Entry 8QZ6 (electron microscopy, 3.20 A resolution); this record covers chains A and C of the 4 polymer chains in the assembly.

== Chain A (and C) ==
Name: Isoform 2 of Ceramide synthase 6
Organism: Homo sapiens
Notes: EC 2.3.1.291; chain C of this document is another copy of the same molecule, construct and numbering; everything in this record applies to it too
UniProt: Q6ZMG9 (CERS6_HUMAN), isoform Q6ZMG9-2; numbering as in UniProt (aligned over 1-350)
Chain sequence (357 residues; each row starts with the number of its first residue):
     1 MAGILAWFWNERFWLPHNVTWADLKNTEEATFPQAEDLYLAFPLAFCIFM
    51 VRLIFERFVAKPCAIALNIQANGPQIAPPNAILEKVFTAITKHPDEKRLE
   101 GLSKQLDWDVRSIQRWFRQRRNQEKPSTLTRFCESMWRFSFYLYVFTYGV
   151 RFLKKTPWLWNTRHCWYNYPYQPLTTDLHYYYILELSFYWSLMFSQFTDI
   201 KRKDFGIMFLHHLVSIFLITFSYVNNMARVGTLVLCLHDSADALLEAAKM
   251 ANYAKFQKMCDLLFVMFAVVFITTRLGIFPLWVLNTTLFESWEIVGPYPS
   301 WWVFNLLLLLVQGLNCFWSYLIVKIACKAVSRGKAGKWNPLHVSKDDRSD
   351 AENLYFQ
Unresolved in the structure: 1, 331-357
Differences from the reference sequence: expression tag (351-357)
Covalently attached groups: N-acetylglucosamine (NAG) linked to N18; palmitic acid (PLM) linked to H211
Small-molecule neighbours: 1,2-diacyl-sn-glycero-3-phosphocholine (PC1): L5, F8, W9, W21, Q34, A35, L38, Y39, W190, V214, I216, F217, T220, F221, L307
What the authors report for this chain:
  - binding site for palmitic acid: H211, H238, N315
  - catalytic residues: H211
  - catalytic residues: H212 (proposed by the authors, not directly observed)
  - contacts within the chain: H211-H212, D242-R275 (hydrogen bond)
  - mutagenesis - H212A: abolished catalytic activity
  - mutagenesis - N315A, N315D, N315H, W318F: unchanged catalytic activity
  - mutagenesis - H238A, R275K: decreased catalytic activity
  - post-translational modification sites: N18
  - binding site for N-acetylglucosamine: N18
  - binding site for palmitic acid: Y189 (proposed by the authors, not directly observed)

== Interface between chain A and chain C ==
Residue-residue contacts (19):
  Y39(A) - Y39(C)  hydrophobic
  Y39(A) - L40(C)
  L40(A) - Y39(C)
  F42(A) - F42(C)  hydrophobic
  F42(A) - P43(C)  hydrophobic
  P43(A) - F42(C)  hydrophobic
  F46(A) - F194(C)  hydrophobic
  F49(A) - T198(C)
  M50(A) - F197(C)  hydrophobic
  L53(A) - F197(C)  hydrophobic
  R57(A) - K201(C)
  F194(A) - F46(C)  hydrophobic
  F197(A) - M50(C)  hydrophobic
  F197(A) - L53(C)  hydrophobic
  T198(A) - F49(C)
  T198(A) - T198(C)
  T198(A) - D199(C)  hydrogen bond
  D199(A) - T198(C)  hydrogen bond
  K201(A) - R57(C)

== Overview ==
Chain A and chain C each contribute 14 residues to their interface; the contacts include 2 hydrogen bonds. Its
one hydrogen-bonded contact is T198(A)-D199(C). Bound to chain A: 1,2-diacyl-sn-glycero-3-phosphocholine. From
the paper: catalytic residues H211(A) and H212(A); H238A and R275K of chain A reduce catalytic activity; 7
substitutions were tested in all.
Both chains are Isoform 2 of Ceramide synthase 6 (Homo sapiens). Entry 8QZ6 (Structure of human ceramide
synthase 6 (CerS6) bound to C16:0) was determined by electron microscopy, deposited together with 8QZ7 and
9EOT.
